PDB entry 3GR6 | X-ray diffraction, 2.28 A resolution | chains A and G of the 4 polymer chains in the assembly

[Chain A (and G)]
Molecule: Enoyl-[acyl-carrier-protein] reductase [NADH]
Organism: Staphylococcus aureus
Notes: EC 1.3.1.9; chain G of this document is another copy of the same molecule, construct and numbering; everything in this record applies to it too
Reference sequence: Q6GI75 (Q6GI75_STAAR); numbering as in UniProt (aligned over 1-256)
Sequence (260 residues; row label = number of the first residue in the row; numbers below 1 keep their minus sign (Leu-3 is residue -3)):
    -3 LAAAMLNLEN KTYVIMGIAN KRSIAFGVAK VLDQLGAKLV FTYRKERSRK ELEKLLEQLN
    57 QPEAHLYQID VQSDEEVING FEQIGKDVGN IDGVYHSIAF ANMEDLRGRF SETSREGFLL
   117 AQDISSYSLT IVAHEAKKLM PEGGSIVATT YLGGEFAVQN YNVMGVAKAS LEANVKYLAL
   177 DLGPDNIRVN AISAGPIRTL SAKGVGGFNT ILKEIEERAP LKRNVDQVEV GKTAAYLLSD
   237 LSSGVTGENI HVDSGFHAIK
Disordered / not traced: -3 to 1 (chain G: -3 to 2)
Construct notes: expression tag (-3 to 0)
Small-molecule neighbours:
  - NADP (NAP; NADP nicotinamide-adenine-dinucleotide phosphate): Gly13, Ile14, Ala15, Ser19, Ile20, Tyr39, Arg40, Lys41, Ser44, Ile65, Asp66, Val67, Gln68, Ser93, Ile94, Ala95, Phe96, Ile120, Thr145, Thr146, Tyr147, Tyr157, Lys164, Ala190, Gly191, Pro192, Ile193, Thr195, Leu196, Ser197, Ala198, Phe204
  - triclosan (TCL): Ala95, Phe96, Ala97, Leu102, Tyr147, Tyr157, Met160, Lys164, Pro192, Ser197, Ala198, Val201, Phe204, Ile207
Swiss-Prot annotation at these positions:
  - active site (Proton acceptor): Tyr147, Tyr157
  - binding site (NADP(+)): Gly13, Ser19, Ile20, Arg40 to Ser44, Asp66, Val67, Ile94, Lys164, Ile193 to Ser197
  - binding site (substrate): Ala97
  - site (Critical for cofactor specificity): Arg40, Lys41

[How chain A and chain G interact]
Contacting residue pairs (25):
  Leu148(A) - Lys256(G)
  Phe152(A) - Phe152(G)  hydrophobic
  Phe152(A) - His253(G)
  Phe152(A) - Ala254(G)
  Phe152(A) - Ile255(G)
  Phe152(A) - Lys256(G)
  Ala153(A) - Ala254(G)  hydrogen bond (backbone-backbone)
  Ala153(A) - Ile255(G)
  Ala153(A) - Lys256(G)  hydrogen bond (backbone-backbone)
  Val154(A) - Lys256(G)
  Gln155(A) - Lys256(G)
  Glu210(A) - Lys256(G)  salt bridge
  Arg214(A) - Gln155(G)
  His253(A) - Phe152(G)
  Ala254(A) - Phe152(G)
  Ala254(A) - Ala153(G)  hydrogen bond (backbone-backbone)
  Ile255(A) - Phe152(G)
  Ile255(A) - Ala153(G)
  Lys256(A) - Phe152(G)
  Lys256(A) - Ala153(G)  hydrogen bond (backbone-backbone)
  Lys256(A) - Val154(G)
  Lys256(A) - Gln155(G)
  Lys256(A) - Ile207(G)
  Lys256(A) - Glu210(G)  salt bridge
  Lys256(A) - Phe252(G)
Interface residues without a listed pair, chain A (13 interface residues in all): Ile207, Phe252
Interface residues without a listed pair, chain G (13 interface residues in all): Tyr147, Leu148

[Overview]
The chain A/chain G interface involves 13 residues from each chain; the contacts include 4 hydrogen bonds and
2 salt bridges. Polar contacts include Glu210(A)-Lys256(G), Ala153(A)-Ala254(G) and Ala153(A)-Lys256(G). Bound
to chain A: NADP and triclosan.
Both chains are Enoyl-[acyl-carrier-protein] reductase [NADH] (Staphylococcus aureus). Entry 3GR6 (Crystal
structure of the staphylococcus aureus enoyl-acyl carrier protein reductase (fabI) in complex with NADP and
...) was determined by X-ray diffraction together with 3GNS and 3GNT from the same study.
